Entry 3E6Y (X-ray diffraction, 2.50 A resolution); this record covers chains A and C of the 4 polymer chains in the assembly.

Chain A:
Molecule: 14-3-3-like protein C
Organism: Nicotiana tabacum
UniProtKB: P93343 (1433C_TOBAC); residues 1-260 here = UniProt positions 1-260
Chain sequence (260 residues; each row starts with the number of its first residue):
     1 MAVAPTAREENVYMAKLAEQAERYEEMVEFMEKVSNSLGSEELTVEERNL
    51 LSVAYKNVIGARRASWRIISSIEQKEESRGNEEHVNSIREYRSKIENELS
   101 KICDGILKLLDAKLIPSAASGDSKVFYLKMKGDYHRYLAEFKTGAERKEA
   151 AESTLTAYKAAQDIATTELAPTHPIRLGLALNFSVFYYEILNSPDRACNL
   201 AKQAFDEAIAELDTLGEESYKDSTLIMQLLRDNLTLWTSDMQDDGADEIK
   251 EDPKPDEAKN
Disordered / not traced: 1-4, 239-260
Small-molecule neighbours: Cotylenin A (CW1): Asn49, Ser52, Val53, Phe126, Lys129, Met130, Pro174, Ile175, Gly178, Lys221, Asp222, Leu225, Ile226

Chain C:
Molecule: H+-ATPase phosphopeptide QSYpTV
Chain sequence (5 residues; numbered 1 to 5; the number before each row is that of its first residue):
     1 QSYTV
Modified positions: Thr4 (phosphothreonine; TPO)

Interface between chain A and chain C:
Pairs across the interface (22):
  Lys56(A) - Thr4(C)
  Arg63(A) - Thr4(C)
  Arg67(A) - Gln1(C)
  Lys129(A) - Val5(C)  hydrogen bond (side chain-backbone)
  Arg136(A) - Thr4(C)
  Tyr137(A) - Thr4(C)
  Gly178(A) - Val5(C)
  Leu181(A) - Tyr3(C)
  Leu181(A) - Thr4(C)
  Leu181(A) - Val5(C)
  Asn182(A) - Thr4(C)
  Asn182(A) - Val5(C)  hydrogen bond (side chain-backbone)
  Val185(A) - Ser2(C)
  Val185(A) - Tyr3(C)
  Val185(A) - Thr4(C)
  Glu189(A) - Gln1(C)  hydrogen bond (side chain-backbone)
  Glu189(A) - Ser2(C)  hydrogen bond (side chain-backbone)
  Ile226(A) - Val5(C)  hydrophobic
  Asn233(A) - Ser2(C)
  Asn233(A) - Tyr3(C)
  Leu236(A) - Gln1(C)
  Trp237(A) - Ser2(C)  hydrogen bond
Interface residues without a listed pair, chain A (19 interface residues in all): Asp133, Tyr188, Leu229, Asp232

Summary:
Chain A and chain C form an interface of 19 and 5 residues respectively, with 5 hydrogen bonds. Polar pairs
include Lys129(A)-Val5(C), Asn182(A)-Val5(C) and Glu189(A)-Gln1(C). Chain A binds Cotylenin A.
Chain A is 14-3-3-like protein C (Nicotiana tabacum) and chain C is H+-ATPase phosphopeptide QSYpTV; the
structure, Structure of 14-3-3 in complex with the differentiation-inducing agent Cotylenin A, was determined
by X-ray diffraction.
